Entry 3A9Q (X-ray diffraction, 1.90 A resolution); this record covers chains R and S of the 24 polymer chains in the assembly.

[Chain R (and S)]
Protein: Ferritin-4, chloroplastic
From: Glycine max
Notes: EC 1.16.3.1; chain S of this document is another copy of the same molecule, construct and numbering; everything in this record applies to it too
UniProt: Q948P5 (FRI4_SOYBN); residues 1-212 here correspond to UniProt positions 36-247 (UniProt number = residue number + 35)
Chain sequence (212 residues; numbered 1 to 212; the number before each row is that of its first residue):
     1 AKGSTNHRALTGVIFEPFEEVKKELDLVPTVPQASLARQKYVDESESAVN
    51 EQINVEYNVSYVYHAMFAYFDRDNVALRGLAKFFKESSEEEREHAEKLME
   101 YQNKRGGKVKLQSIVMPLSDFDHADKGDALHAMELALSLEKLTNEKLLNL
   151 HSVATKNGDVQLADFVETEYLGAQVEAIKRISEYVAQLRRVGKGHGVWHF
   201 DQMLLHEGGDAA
Unresolved in the structure: 1-11, 208-212 (chain S: 1-14, 208-212)
Sequence notes: engineered mutation Ala173 (Glu208 in Q948P5)
Bound ions: Ca2+ site 1: Glu56, Glu91, His94; Ca2+ site 2: Glu93, Glu96; Ca2+ site 3: Asp164, Thr168; Ca2+ site 4: Glu167 (shared with 1 residue of chain C)
From the paper describing this entry:
  - mutagenesis - E173A: abolished binding to Ca2+
  - mutagenesis - E173A (2.2-fold): decreased catalytic activity on iron oxidation
  - catalytic residues: Glu56, Tyr63, Glu91, His94, Glu140, Gln174 (by similarity / conservation)

[How chain R and chain S interact]
Residue-residue contacts (60):
  Gly12(R) - Gln112(S)
  Gly12(R) - Ser113(S)  hydrogen bond (backbone-side chain)
  Val13(R) - Ser113(S)  hydrogen bond (backbone-side chain)
  Val13(R) - Val115(S)  hydrophobic
  Ile14(R) - Asn54(S)
  Ile14(R) - Gln112(S)
  Phe15(R) - Asn54(S)
  Phe15(R) - Val55(S)  hydrophobic
  Phe15(R) - Asn58(S)
  Phe15(R) - Leu142(S)  hydrophobic
  Phe15(R) - Lys146(S)
  Pro17(R) - Asn58(S)
  Pro17(R) - Val115(S)
  Pro17(R) - Leu142(S)
  Phe18(R) - Val62(S)  hydrophobic
  Phe18(R) - Pro117(S)  hydrophobic
  Phe18(R) - Leu118(S)
  Phe18(R) - Leu135(S)  hydrophobic
  Glu20(R) - Leu142(S)
  Glu20(R) - Lys146(S)  salt bridge
  Val21(R) - Ser138(S)
  Val21(R) - Leu139(S)  hydrophobic
  Val21(R) - Leu142(S)  hydrophobic
  Glu24(R) - Ser138(S)
  Glu24(R) - Lys141(S)
  Glu24(R) - Leu142(S)
  Glu24(R) - Glu145(S)
  Leu25(R) - Glu134(S)
  Leu25(R) - Leu135(S)  hydrophobic
  Leu25(R) - Ser138(S)
  Val28(R) - Ser138(S)
  Val28(R) - Arg189(S)
  Pro29(R) - Arg189(S)  hydrogen bond (backbone-side chain)
  Leu36(R) - Leu137(S)
  Leu36(R) - Lys141(S)  hydrogen bond (backbone-side chain)
  Leu36(R) - Ser182(S)
  Leu36(R) - Val185(S)  hydrophobic
  Leu36(R) - Arg189(S)
  Ala37(R) - Lys141(S)
  Ala37(R) - Ile178(S)
  Ala37(R) - Ser182(S)  hydrogen bond (backbone-side chain)
  Arg38(R) - Lys141(S)  hydrogen bond (backbone-side chain)
  Gln39(R) - Lys141(S)  hydrogen bond (side chain-backbone)
  Gln39(R) - Asn144(S)  hydrogen bond
  Gln39(R) - Glu145(S)  hydrogen bond
  Gln39(R) - Ile178(S)
  Lys40(R) - Glu145(S)  salt bridge
  Lys40(R) - Leu148(S)
  Asn103(R) - Lys179(S)
  Lys104(R) - Val175(S)
  Lys104(R) - Glu176(S)  salt bridge
  Lys104(R) - Lys179(S)
  Arg105(R) - Val175(S)
  Val160(R) - His151(S)
  Val160(R) - Glu167(S)
  Val160(R) - Leu171(S)  hydrophobic
  Gln161(R) - Leu171(S)
  Gln161(R) - Gly172(S)
  Gln161(R) - Val175(S)
  Asp164(R) - Glu167(S)
Also at the interface, not in a pair above, chain R (25 interface residues in all): Glu16, Thr30
Also at the interface, not in a pair above, chain S (35 interface residues in all): Glu51, Phe121, Thr168, Ala186

[Overview]
Chain R and chain S form an interface of 25 and 35 residues respectively, with 9 hydrogen bonds and 3 salt
bridges. Among the polar pairs are Glu20(R)-Lys146(S), Lys40(R)-Glu145(S) and Lys104(R)-Glu176(S). Asp164(R)
and Thr168(R) coordinate Ca2+ site 3. From the paper: catalytic residues Glu56(R), Tyr63(R) and Glu91(R) among
others; E173A of chain R abolishes binding to Ca2+.
Chain R and chain S are both Ferritin-4, chloroplastic (Glycine max); the structure, Crystal Structure
Analysis of E173A variant of the soybean ferritin SFER4, was determined by X-ray diffraction, deposited
together with 3A68.
